8D0K - chains E and F of the 8 polymer chains in the assembly; structure by electron microscopy, 4.27 A resolution (low resolution: residue-level contacts below are approximate; hydrogen-bond / salt-bridge calls are withheld).

Chain E:
Molecule: DNA primase large subunit
From: Homo sapiens
Reference sequence: P49643 (PRI2_HUMAN); numbering as in UniProt (aligned over 2-509)
Amino-acid sequence (523 residues; each row starts with the number of its first residue; numbers below 1 keep their minus sign (Met-13 is residue -13)):
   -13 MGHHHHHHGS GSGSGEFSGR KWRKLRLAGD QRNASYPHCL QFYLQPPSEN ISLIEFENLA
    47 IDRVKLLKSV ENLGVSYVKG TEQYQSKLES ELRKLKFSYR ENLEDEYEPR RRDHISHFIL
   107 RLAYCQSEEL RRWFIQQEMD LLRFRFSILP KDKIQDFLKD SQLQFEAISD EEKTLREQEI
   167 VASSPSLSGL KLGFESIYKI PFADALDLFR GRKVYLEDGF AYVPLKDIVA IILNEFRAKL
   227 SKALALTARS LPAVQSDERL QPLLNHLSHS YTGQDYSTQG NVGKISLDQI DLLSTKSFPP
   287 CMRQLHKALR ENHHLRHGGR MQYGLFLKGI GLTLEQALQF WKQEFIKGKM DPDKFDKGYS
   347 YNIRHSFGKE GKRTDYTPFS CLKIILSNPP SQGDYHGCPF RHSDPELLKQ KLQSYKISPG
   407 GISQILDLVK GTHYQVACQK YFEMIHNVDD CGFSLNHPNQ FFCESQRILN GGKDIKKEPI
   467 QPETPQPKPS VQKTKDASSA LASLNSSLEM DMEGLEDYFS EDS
Unresolved in the structure: -13 to 15, 257-265, 456-509
Construct notes: initiating methionine (-13); expression tag (-12 to 1)
UniProt features mapped onto this chain:
  - region: Leu253 to Lys270 (Interdomain linker)
  - binding site ([4Fe-4S] cluster): Cys287, Cys367, Cys384, Cys424
  - modified residue: Thr470 (Phosphothreonine)
  - mutagenesis: Arg97 (R97A: Decreases primase affinity for POLA1 by 10-fold), Phe104 (F104A: Decreases primase affinity for POLA1 by 40-fold), Arg107 (R107A: Decreases primase affinity for POLA1 by 30-fold), Leu108 (L108A: Decreases primase affinity for POLA1 by 40-fold), Ser256 to Lys270 (Decreases RNA primer di-nucleotide formation about 5-fold. Does not affect the ratio between the di-nucleotide and its extension products)

Chain F:
Molecule: DNA polymerase alpha catalytic subunit
From: Homo sapiens
Notes: EC 2.7.7.7
Reference sequence: P09884 (DPOLA_HUMAN); numbering as in UniProt (aligned over 2-1462)
Amino-acid sequence (1527 residues; numbered -63 to 1463; the number before each row is that of its first residue; numbers below 1 keep their minus sign (Met-63 is residue -63)):
   -63 MGGSAGDYKD HDGDYKDHDI DYKDDDDKGA SSAWSHPQFE KGGGSGGGSG GSAWSHPQFE
    -3 KGAGSAPVHG DDSLSDSGSF VSSRARREKK SKKGRQEALE RLKKAKAGEK YKYEVEDFTG
    57 VYEEVDEEQY SKLVQARQDD DWIVDDDGIG YVEDGREIFD DDLEDDALDA DEKGKDGKAR
   117 NKDKRNVKKL AVTKPNNIKS MFIACAGKKT ADKAVDLSKD GLLGDILQDL NTETPQITPP
   177 PVMILKKKRS IGASPNPFSV HTATAVPSGK IASPVSRKEP PLTPVPLKRA EFAGDDVQVE
   237 STEEEQESGA MEFEDGDFDE PMEVEEVDLE PMAAKAWDKE SEPAEEVKQE ADSGKGTVSY
   297 LGSFLPDVSC WDIDQEGDSS FSVQEVQVDS SHLPLVKGAD EEQVFHFYWL DAYEDQYNQP
   357 GVVFLFGKVW IESAETHVSC CVMVKNIERT LYFLPREMKI DLNTGKETGT PISMKDVYEE
   417 FDEKIATKYK IMKFKSKPVE KNYAFEIPDV PEKSEYLEVK YSAEMPQLPQ DLKGETFSHV
   477 FGTNTSSLEL FLMNRKIKGP CWLEVKSPQL LNQPVSWCKV EAMALKPDLV NVIKDVSPPP
   537 LVVMAFSMKT MQNAKNHQNE IIAMAALVHH SFALDKAAPK PPFQSHFCVV SKPKDCIFPY
   597 AFKEVIEKKN VKVEVAATER TLLGFFLAKV HKIDPDIIVG HNIYGFELEV LLQRINVCKA
   657 PHWSKIGRLK RSNMPKLGGR SGFGERNATC GRMICDVEIS AKELIRCKSY HLSELVQQIL
   717 KTERVVIPME NIQNMYSESS QLLYLLEHTW KDAKFILQIM CELNVLPLAL QITNIAGNIM
   777 SRTLMGGRSE RNEFLLLHAF YENNYIVPDK QIFRKPQQKL GDEDEEIDGD TNKYKKGRKK
   837 AAYAGGLVLD PKVGFYDKFI LLLDFNSLYP SIIQEFNICF TTVQRVASEA QKVTEDGEQE
   897 QIPELPDPSL EMGILPREIR KLVERRKQVK QLMKQQDLNP DLILQYDIRQ KALKLTANSM
   957 YGCLGFSYSR FYAKPLAALV TYKGREILMH TKEMVQKMNL EVIYGDTDSI MINTNSTNLE
  1017 EVFKLGNKVK SEVNKLYKLL EIDIDGVFKS LLLLKKKKYA ALVVEPTSDG NYVTKQELKG
  1077 LDIVRRDWCD LAKDTGNFVI GQILSDQSRD TIVENIQKRL IEIGENVLNG SVPVSQFEIN
  1137 KALTKDPQDY PDKKSLPHVH VALWINSQGG RKVKAGDTVS YVICQDGSNL TASQRAYAPE
  1197 QLQKQDNLTI DTQYYLAQQI HPVVARICEP IDGIDAVLIA TWLGLDPTQF RVHHYHKDEE
  1257 NDALLGGPAQ LTDEEKYRDC ERFKCPCPTC GTENIYDNVF DGSGTDMEPS LYRCSNIDCK
  1317 ASPLTFTVQL SNKLIMDIRR FIKKYYDGWL ICEEPTCRNR TRHLPLQFSR TGPLCPACMK
  1377 ATLQPEYSDK SLYTQLCFYR YIFDAECALE KLTTDHEKDK LKKQFFTPKV LQDYRKLKNT
  1437 AEQFLSRSGY SEVNLSKLFA GCAVKSV
Unresolved in the structure: -63 to 323, 808-841, 1076-1265, 1463
Construct notes: initiating methionine (-63); expression tag (-62 to 1, 1463)
UniProt features mapped onto this chain:
  - zinc finger: Cys1283 to Ser1318 (CysA-type)
  - motif: Cys1348 to Cys1374 (CysB motif)
  - binding site (Zn(2+)): Cys1283, Cys1286, Cys1310, Cys1315, Cys1348, Cys1353, Cys1371, Cys1374
  - site: Lys124, Lys125 (Cleavage)
  - modified residue: Thr174 (Phosphothreonine), Ser186 (Phosphoserine), Ser190 (Phosphoserine), Ser209 (Phosphoserine), Lys224 (N6-acetyllysine), Thr406 (Phosphothreonine), Lys970 (N6-succinyllysine)
  - natural variant: Ile79 (I79S: In VEODS), Gly110 (G110R: In VEODS), Pro1381 (P1381L: In VEODS)

Chain E / chain F interface:
Residue-residue contacts - 17 pairs, chain E then chain F:
  Leu30(E) - Lys1461(F)
  Gln31(E) - Lys1461(F)
  Gln31(E) - Ser1462(F)
  Pro32(E) - Phe1455(F)
  Pro32(E) - Ser1462(F)
  Glu35(E) - Leu1451(F)
  Asn36(E) - Glu1448(F)
  Asn36(E) - Val1449(F)
  Asn36(E) - Asn1450(F)
  Ile37(E) - Val1449(F)
  Ser38(E) - Ser1447(F)
  Phe104(E) - Phe1455(F)
  Gln148(E) - Lys1461(F)
  Gln241(E) - Leu1454(F)
  Arg245(E) - Tyr1446(F)
  Arg245(E) - Glu1448(F)
  Arg245(E) - Val1449(F)
Interface residues without a listed pair, chain E (18 interface residues in all): Pro33, Leu39, Ile105, Leu108, Leu230, Leu237, Leu246
Interface residues without a listed pair, chain F (11 interface residues in all): Cys1458

Overview:
18 residues of chain E face 11 of chain F across their interface. From UniProt: 4 [4Fe-4S] cluster-binding
residues and 4 mutagenesis sites on chain E; 8 Zn2+-binding residues on chain F.
Here chain E is DNA primase large subunit and chain F is DNA polymerase alpha catalytic subunit, both from
Homo sapiens. Entry 8D0K (Human CST-DNA polymerase alpha/primase preinitiation complex bound to 4xTEL-foldback
template - PRIM2C advanced PIC) was determined by electron microscopy, deposited together with 8D0B.
